Entry 4WN9 (X-ray diffraction, 1.90 A resolution); this record covers chains B and D of the 4 polymer chains in the assembly.

# Chain B (and D)
Name: Nitrogenase molybdenum-iron protein beta chain
Organism: Clostridium pasteurianum
Notes: EC 1.18.6.1; chain D of this document is another copy of the same molecule, construct and numbering; everything in this record applies to it too
UniProtKB: P11347 (NIFK_CLOPA); residue numbers follow UniProt; this construct covers 1-458
Sequence (458 residues; row label = number of the first residue in the row):
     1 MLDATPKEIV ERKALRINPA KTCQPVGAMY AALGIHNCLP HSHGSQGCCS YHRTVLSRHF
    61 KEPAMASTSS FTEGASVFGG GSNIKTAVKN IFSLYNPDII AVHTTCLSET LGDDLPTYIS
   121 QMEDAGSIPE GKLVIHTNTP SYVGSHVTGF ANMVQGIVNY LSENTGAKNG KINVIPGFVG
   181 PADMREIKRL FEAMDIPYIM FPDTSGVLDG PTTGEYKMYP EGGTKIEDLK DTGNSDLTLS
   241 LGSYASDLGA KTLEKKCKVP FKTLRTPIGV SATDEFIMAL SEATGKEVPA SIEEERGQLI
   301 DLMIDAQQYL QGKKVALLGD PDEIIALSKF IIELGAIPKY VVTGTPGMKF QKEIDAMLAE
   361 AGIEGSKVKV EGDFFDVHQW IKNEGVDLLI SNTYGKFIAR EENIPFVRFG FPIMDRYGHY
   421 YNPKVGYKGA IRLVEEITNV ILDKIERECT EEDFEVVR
Metal / ion sites: fe(8)-S(7) cluster Fe: C23, C48, C106, S141 (shared with 3 residues of chain A); Fe ion site 1: K61, E62 (shared with D301(D), D305(D) of chain D); Fe ion site 2: D301, D305 (shared with K61(D), E62(D) of chain D)
Residues lining bound ligands:
  - fe(8)-S(7) cluster (CLF): C23, P25, S45, G47, C48, Y51, H52, T105, C106, S141
  - proline (PRO): Y30, H59, F60, F178, V179, G180, D183, E323, G410, F411, K424
  - xenon (XE): R12, K13, A14, L15, R16
Curated features (UniProtKB/Swiss-Prot):
  - binding site ([8Fe-7S] cluster): C23, C48, C106, S141
Reported in the primary citation:
  - binding site for proline: K424

# Interface between chain B and chain D
Residue-residue contacts (115):
  M1(B) - E451(D)  hydrogen bond (backbone-side chain)
  M1(B) - F454(D)  hydrophobic
  R58(B) - V457(D)
  K61(B) - D305(D)
  K61(B) - V457(D)
  K61(B) - R458(D)  hydrogen bond (side chain-backbone)
  E62(B) - D301(D)
  R185(B) - E294(D)  salt bridge
  R185(B) - Q298(D)
  D209(B) - Q298(D)  hydrogen bond (backbone-side chain)
  G210(B) - D301(D)
  P211(B) - E294(D)
  P211(B) - G297(D)
  P211(B) - Q298(D)
  T212(B) - G297(D)  hydrogen bond (backbone-backbone)
  T212(B) - D301(D)  hydrogen bond
  E294(B) - R185(D)  salt bridge
  E294(B) - P211(D)
  G297(B) - P211(D)
  G297(B) - T212(D)  hydrogen bond (backbone-backbone)
  Q298(B) - R185(D)
  Q298(B) - D209(D)  hydrogen bond (side chain-backbone)
  Q298(B) - P211(D)
  Q298(B) - Y421(D)  hydrogen bond (backbone-side chain)
  D301(B) - E62(D)
  D301(B) - G210(D)
  D301(B) - T212(D)  hydrogen bond
  D301(B) - Y421(D)
  L302(B) - Y417(D)  hydrophobic
  L302(B) - G418(D)
  D305(B) - K61(D)
  D305(B) - E62(D)
  D305(B) - Y417(D)
  A306(B) - Y417(D)  hydrophobic
  Y309(B) - Y417(D)  hydrophobic
  T393(B) - V456(D)
  Y394(B) - V456(D)  hydrophobic
  K396(B) - E446(D)  salt bridge
  K396(B) - F454(D)
  K396(B) - E455(D)  hydrogen bond (side chain-backbone)
  K396(B) - V456(D)  hydrogen bond (side chain-backbone)
  F397(B) - F454(D)  hydrophobic
  F397(B) - V456(D)  hydrophobic
  R400(B) - E446(D)  hydrogen bond (side chain-backbone)
  R400(B) - R447(D)  hydrogen bond (side chain-backbone)
  R400(B) - C449(D)  hydrogen bond (side chain-backbone)
  R400(B) - E451(D)
  R400(B) - F454(D)
  R408(B) - E446(D)  salt bridge
  M414(B) - V456(D)  hydrophobic
  M414(B) - V457(D)
  M414(B) - R458(D)  hydrogen bond (backbone-backbone)
  D415(B) - L442(D)
  D415(B) - E446(D)
  D415(B) - V456(D)
  D415(B) - R458(D)
  R416(B) - N439(D)
  R416(B) - L442(D)
  R416(B) - D443(D)  salt bridge
  R416(B) - E446(D)  salt bridge
  Y417(B) - L302(D)  hydrophobic
  Y417(B) - D305(D)
  Y417(B) - A306(D)  hydrophobic
  Y417(B) - Y309(D)  hydrophobic
  Y417(B) - E435(D)
  Y417(B) - T438(D)
  Y417(B) - R458(D)  hydrogen bond (side chain-backbone)
  G418(B) - L302(D)
  G418(B) - E435(D)
  H419(B) - E435(D)
  Y421(B) - Q298(D)  hydrogen bond (side chain-backbone)
  Y421(B) - D301(D)
  Y421(B) - I431(D)  hydrophobic
  N422(B) - R432(D)
  N422(B) - E435(D)  hydrogen bond
  I431(B) - Y421(D)  hydrophobic
  R432(B) - N422(D)
  R432(B) - R432(D)
  E435(B) - Y417(D)
  E435(B) - G418(D)
  E435(B) - H419(D)
  E435(B) - N422(D)  hydrogen bond
  T438(B) - Y417(D)
  N439(B) - R416(D)
  L442(B) - D415(D)
  L442(B) - R416(D)
  D443(B) - R416(D)  salt bridge
  E446(B) - K396(D)  salt bridge
  E446(B) - R400(D)  hydrogen bond (backbone-side chain)
  E446(B) - R408(D)  salt bridge
  E446(B) - D415(D)
  E446(B) - R416(D)  salt bridge
  R447(B) - R400(D)  hydrogen bond (backbone-side chain)
  R447(B) - R447(D)
  C449(B) - R400(D)  hydrogen bond (backbone-side chain)
  E451(B) - M1(D)  hydrogen bond (side chain-backbone)
  E451(B) - R400(D)
  F454(B) - M1(D)  hydrophobic
  F454(B) - K396(D)
  F454(B) - F397(D)  hydrophobic
  F454(B) - R400(D)
  E455(B) - K396(D)  hydrogen bond (backbone-side chain)
  V456(B) - T393(D)
  V456(B) - Y394(D)  hydrophobic
  V456(B) - K396(D)  hydrogen bond (backbone-side chain)
  V456(B) - F397(D)  hydrophobic
  V456(B) - M414(D)  hydrophobic
  V456(B) - D415(D)
  V457(B) - R58(D)
  V457(B) - K61(D)
  V457(B) - M414(D)
  R458(B) - K61(D)  hydrogen bond (backbone-side chain)
  R458(B) - M414(D)  hydrogen bond (backbone-backbone)
  R458(B) - D415(D)
  R458(B) - Y417(D)  hydrogen bond (backbone-side chain)
Also at the interface, not in a pair above, chain B (53 interface residues in all): G206, I304, Q308, Y420, E448, T450
Also at the interface, not in a pair above, chain D (54 interface residues in all): G206, I304, Q308, E401, Y420, E448, T450

# In short
53 residues of chain B face 54 of chain D across their interface, with 28 hydrogen bonds and 10 salt bridges.
Among the polar pairs are R185(B)-E294(D), K396(B)-E446(D) and R408(B)-E446(D). Ligands of chain B: fe(8)-S(7)
cluster, xenon and proline. From the paper: a binding site for proline at K424(B).
Both chains are Nitrogenase molybdenum-iron protein beta chain (Clostridium pasteurianum). Entry 4WN9
(Structure of the Nitrogenase MoFe Protein from Clostridium pasteurianum Pressurized with Xenon) was
determined by X-ray diffraction, deposited together with 4WNA.
